Entry 2NMZ (X-ray diffraction, 0.97 A resolution); this record covers chains A and B.

== Chain A ==
Protein: Protease
From: Human immunodeficiency virus 1
Notes: EC 3.4.23.16
UniProt: P04587 (POL_HV1B5); residues 1-99 here correspond to UniProt positions 500-598 (UniProt number = residue number + 499)
Chain sequence (99 residues; row label = number of the first residue in the row):
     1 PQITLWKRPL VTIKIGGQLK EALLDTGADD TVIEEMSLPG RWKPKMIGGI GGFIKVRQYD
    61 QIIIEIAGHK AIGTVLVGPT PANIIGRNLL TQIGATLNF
Differences from the reference sequence: engineered mutation K7 (Gln506 in P04587), I33 (Leu532 in P04587), I63 (Leu562 in P04587), A67 (Cys566 in P04587), A82 (Val581 in P04587), A95 (Cys594 in P04587)
Small-molecule neighbours: Fortovase (ROC; (2S)-N-[(2S,3R)-4-[(2S,3S,4aS,8aS)-3-(tert-butylcarbamoyl)-3,4,4a,5,6,7,8,8a-octahydro-1H-isoquinolin-2-yl]-3-hydroxy-1 -phenyl-butan-2-yl]-2-(quinolin-2-ylcarbonylamino)butanediamide): R8, L23, D25, G27, A28, D29, D30, V32, I47, G48, G49, I50, T80, P81, A82, I84

== Chain B ==
Protein: Protease
From: Human immunodeficiency virus 1
Notes: EC 3.4.23.16
UniProt: P04587 (POL_HV1B5); residues 101-199 here correspond to UniProt positions 500-598 (UniProt number = residue number + 399)
Chain sequence (99 residues; row label = number of the first residue in the row):
   101 PQITLWKRPL VTIKIGGQLK EALLDTGADD TVIEEMSLPG RWKPKMIGGI GGFIKVRQYD
   161 QIIIEIAGHK AIGTVLVGPT PANIIGRNLL TQIGATLNF
Differences from the reference sequence: engineered mutation K107 (Gln506 in P04587), I133 (Leu532 in P04587), I163 (Leu562 in P04587), A167 (Cys566 in P04587), A182 (Val581 in P04587), A195 (Cys594 in P04587)
Small-molecule neighbours: Fortovase (ROC; (2S)-N-[(2S,3R)-4-[(2S,3S,4aS,8aS)-3-(tert-butylcarbamoyl)-3,4,4a,5,6,7,8,8a-octahydro-1H-isoquinolin-2-yl]-3-hydroxy-1 -phenyl-butan-2-yl]-2-(quinolin-2-ylcarbonylamino)butanediamide): R108, L123, D125, G127, A128, D129, D130, V132, I147, G148, G149, I150, F153, T180, P181, A182, I184

== How chain A and chain B interact ==
Contacting residue pairs - 98 pairs, chain A then chain B:
  P1(A) with L197(B); N198(B); F199(B), hydrogen bond (backbone-backbone)
  Q2(A) with T196(B), hydrogen bond; L197(B); N198(B), hydrogen bond
  I3(A) with T196(B); L197(B), hydrogen bond (backbone-backbone); F199(B), hydrophobic
  L5(A) with T126(B); R187(B), hydrogen bond (backbone-side chain); L190(B), hydrophobic; T191(B); A195(B)
  W6(A) with R187(B), hydrogen bond (backbone-side chain); T191(B)
  K7(A) with R187(B)
  R8(A) with D129(B), salt bridge; R187(B)
  P9(A) with T126(B); R187(B); L197(B), hydrophobic
  L23(A) with G127(B)
  L24(A) with T126(B), hydrogen bond (backbone-side chain); L197(B), hydrophobic
  D25(A) with D125(B); T126(B); G127(B), hydrogen bond (side chain-backbone)
  T26(A) with L105(B); P109(B); L124(B), hydrogen bond (side chain-backbone); D125(B); T126(B), hydrogen bond (side chain-backbone); L197(B)
  G27(A) with L123(B); D125(B), hydrogen bond (backbone-side chain)
  D29(A) with R108(B), salt bridge
  G48(A) with I150(B)
  G49(A) with I150(B); P181(B)
  I50(A) with G148(B); G149(B); I150(B), hydrogen bond (backbone-backbone); G151(B), hydrogen bond (backbone-backbone); G152(B); I154(B); P179(B); T180(B)
  G51(A) with I150(B), hydrogen bond (backbone-backbone); G151(B); G152(B); I154(B)
  G52(A) with I150(B); G151(B)
  I54(A) with I150(B); G151(B)
  A67(A) with F199(B), hydrophobic
  H69(A) with F199(B)
  T80(A) with I150(B)
  P81(A) with I150(B)
  R87(A) with L105(B), hydrogen bond (side chain-backbone); W106(B), hydrogen bond (side chain-backbone); K107(B); R108(B); P109(B)
  L90(A) with L105(B), hydrophobic
  T91(A) with L105(B); W106(B)
  I93(A) with F199(B)
  G94(A) with N198(B); F199(B)
  A95(A) with L105(B); N198(B); F199(B), hydrophobic
  T96(A) with Q102(B), hydrogen bond; I103(B); T104(B); T196(B); L197(B); N198(B), hydrogen bond (backbone-backbone)
  L97(A) with P101(B); Q102(B); I103(B), hydrogen bond (backbone-backbone); L124(B), hydrophobic; T126(B); T196(B)
  N98(A) with P101(B); Q102(B), hydrogen bond; G194(B); A195(B); T196(B), hydrogen bond (backbone-backbone); N198(B), hydrogen bond
  F99(A) with P101(B), hydrogen bond (backbone-backbone); I103(B), hydrophobic; L124(B), hydrophobic; H169(B); I193(B); A195(B), hydrophobic
Also at the interface, not in a pair above, chain A (39 interface residues in all): T4, V32, I47, F53, I84
Also at the interface, not in a pair above, chain B (40 interface residues in all): V132, I147, F153, A167, I184

== In short ==
39 residues of chain A face 40 of chain B across their interface, with 23 hydrogen bonds and 2 salt bridges.
Polar contacts include R8(A)-D129(B), D29(A)-R108(B) and Q2(A)-T196(B). Fortovase is bound between chain A and
chain B.
Chain A and chain B are both Protease (Human immunodeficiency virus 1); the structure, Crystal structure
analysis of HIV-1 protease mutant V82A with a inhibitor saquinavir, was determined by X-ray diffraction,
deposited together with 2NMY, 2NNK and 2NNP.
